Entry 9MM0 (electron microscopy, 2.19 A resolution); this record covers chains A and D of the 4 polymer chains in the assembly.

== Chain A ==
Molecule: Nitrogenase molybdenum-iron protein alpha chain
Organism: Azotobacter vinelandii
Notes: EC 1.18.6.1
UniProt: P07328 (NIFD_AZOVI); residues 1-492 here = UniProt positions 1-492
Amino-acid sequence (492 residues; each row starts with the number of its first residue):
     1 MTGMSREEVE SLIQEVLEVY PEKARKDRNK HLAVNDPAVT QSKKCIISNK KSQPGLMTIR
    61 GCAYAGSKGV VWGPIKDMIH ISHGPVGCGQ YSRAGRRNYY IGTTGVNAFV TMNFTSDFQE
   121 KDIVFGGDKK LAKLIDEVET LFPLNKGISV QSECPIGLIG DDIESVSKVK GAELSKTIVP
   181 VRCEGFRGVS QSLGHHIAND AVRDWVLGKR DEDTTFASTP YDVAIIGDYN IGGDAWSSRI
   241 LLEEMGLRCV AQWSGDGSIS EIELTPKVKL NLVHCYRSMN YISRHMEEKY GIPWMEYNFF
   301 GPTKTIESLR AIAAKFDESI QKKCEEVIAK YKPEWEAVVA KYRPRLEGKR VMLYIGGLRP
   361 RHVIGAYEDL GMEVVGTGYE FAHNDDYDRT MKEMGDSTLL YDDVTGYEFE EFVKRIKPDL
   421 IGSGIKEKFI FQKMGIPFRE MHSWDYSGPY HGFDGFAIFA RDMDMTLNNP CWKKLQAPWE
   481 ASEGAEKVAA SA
Not modelled in the structure: 1-3, 481-492
UniProt features mapped onto this chain:
  - binding site ([8Fe-7S] cluster): Cys62, Cys88, Cys154
  - binding site ([7Fe-Mo-9S-C-homocitryl] cluster): Cys275, His442
  - mutagenesis: His195 (H195Q: No nitrogenase activity)
Metal / ion sites: fe(8)-S(7) cluster Fe: Cys62, Cys88, Cys154 (shared with 4 residues of chain B); Fe ion: Cys275, His442 (together with 3-hydroxy-3-carboxy-adipic acid)
Ligand contacts:
  - fe(8)-S(7) cluster (CLF): Cys62, Tyr64, Pro85, Gly87, Cys88, Tyr91, Glu153, Cys154, Gly185
  - 3-hydroxy-3-carboxy-adipic acid (HCA): Ala65, Gly95, Arg96, Gln191, Gly424, Ile425, Lys426, Glu440, His442
  - ICS (iron-sulfur-molybdenum cluster with interstitial carbon): Val70, Arg96, His195, Tyr229, Ile231, Cys275, Arg277, Ser278, Ile355, Gly356, Gly357, Leu358, Arg359, Phe381, His442

== Chain D ==
Molecule: Nitrogenase molybdenum-iron protein beta chain
Organism: Azotobacter vinelandii
Notes: EC 1.18.6.1
UniProt: P07329 (NIFK_AZOVI); residues 1-523 here = UniProt positions 1-523
Amino-acid sequence (523 residues; each row starts with the number of its first residue):
     1 MSQQVDKIKA SYPLFLDQDY KDMLAKKRDG FEEKYPQDKI DEVFQWTTTK EYQELNFQRE
    61 ALTVNPAKAC QPLGAVLCAL GFEKTMPYVH GSQGCVAYFR SYFNRHFREP VSCVSDSMTE
   121 DAAVFGGQQN MKDGLQNCKA TYKPDMIAVS TTCMAEVIGD DLNAFINNSK KEGFIPDEFP
   181 VPFAHTPSFV GSHVTGWDNM FEGIARYFTL KSMDDKVVGS NKKINIVPGF ETYLGNFRVI
   241 KRMLSEMGVG YSLLSDPEEV LDTPADGQFR MYAGGTTQEE MKDAPNALNT VLLQPWHLEK
   301 TKKFVEGTWK HEVPKLNIPM GLDWTDEFLM KVSEISGQPI PASLTKERGR LVDMMTDSHT
   361 WLHGKRFALW GDPDFVMGLV KFLLELGCEP VHILCHNGNK RWKKAVDAIL AASPYGKNAT
   421 VYIGKDLWHL RSLVFTDKPD FMIGNSYGKF IQRDTLHKGK EFEVPLIRIG FPIFDRHHLH
   481 RSTTLGYEGA MQILTTLVNS ILERLDEETR GMQATDYNHD LVR
Not modelled in the structure: 1
UniProt features mapped onto this chain:
  - binding site ([8Fe-7S] cluster): Cys70, Cys95, Cys153, Ser188
Metal / ion sites: fe(8)-S(7) cluster Fe: Cys70, Cys95, Cys153, Ser188 (shared with 3 residues of chain C); Fe ion site 1: Arg108, Glu109 (shared with 2 residues of chain B); Fe ion site 2: Asp353, Asp357 (shared with 2 residues of chain B)
Ligand contacts: fe(8)-S(7) cluster (CLF): Cys70, Pro72, Ser92, Gly94, Cys95, Tyr98, Phe99, Thr152, Cys153, Ser188

== How chain A and chain D interact ==
Residue-residue contacts - 45 pairs, chain A then chain D:
  Arg93(A) - Leu521(D)
  Arg97(A) - Asp520(D)  salt bridge
  Tyr99(A) - Tyr517(D)
  Tyr99(A) - Asn518(D)  hydrogen bond
  Tyr99(A) - Asp520(D)  hydrogen bond
  Tyr100(A) - Tyr517(D)
  Ile101(A) - Gln513(D)
  Gly102(A) - Gln513(D)
  Thr103(A) - Met512(D)
  Thr103(A) - Gln513(D)  hydrogen bond
  Thr104(A) - Met512(D)
  Asn107(A) - Gln513(D)
  Phe429(A) - Asp357(D)
  Gln432(A) - Thr356(D)  hydrogen bond
  Gln432(A) - Asp357(D)  hydrogen bond
  Lys433(A) - Asp353(D)  salt bridge
  Arg439(A) - Thr360(D)
  Tyr446(A) - Trp361(D)
  Tyr446(A) - Val522(D)
  Tyr446(A) - Arg523(D)
  Met465(A) - Thr360(D)
  Met465(A) - His363(D)
  Thr466(A) - His359(D)  hydrogen bond
  Asn469(A) - His359(D)
  Pro470(A) - Glu385(D)
  Pro470(A) - Tyr415(D)
  Cys471(A) - Thr356(D)
  Trp472(A) - Thr356(D)
  Lys474(A) - Leu322(D)
  Lys474(A) - Asp323(D)  salt bridge
  Lys474(A) - Arg348(D)  hydrogen bond (backbone-side chain)
  Lys474(A) - Val352(D)
  Leu475(A) - Arg348(D)
  Leu475(A) - Val352(D)  hydrophobic
  Gln476(A) - Arg348(D)
  Ala477(A) - Arg348(D)
  Pro478(A) - Asp326(D)
  Pro478(A) - Met330(D)  hydrophobic
  Pro478(A) - Arg348(D)
  Trp479(A) - Asp326(D)
  Trp479(A) - Met330(D)  hydrophobic
  Trp479(A) - Ile340(D)  hydrophobic
  Trp479(A) - Thr345(D)  hydrogen bond
  Trp479(A) - Arg348(D)
  Trp479(A) - Tyr487(D)
Other interface residues (no listed pair), chain A (30 interface residues in all): Ala94, Trp236, Asn468, Glu480
Other interface residues (no listed pair), chain D (31 interface residues in all): Leu329, Met355, Leu384, Gly387, Asp516

== In short ==
30 residues of chain A and 31 residues of chain D are in contact; the contacts include 8 hydrogen bonds and 3
salt bridges. Polar pairs include Arg97(A)-Asp520(D), Lys433(A)-Asp353(D) and Lys474(A)-Asp323(D). Bound to
chain A: 3-hydroxy-3-carboxy-adipic acid, compound ICS and fe(8)-S(7) cluster.
Chain A is Nitrogenase molybdenum-iron protein alpha chain and chain D is Nitrogenase molybdenum-iron protein
beta chain, both from Azotobacter vinelandii; the structure, Azotobacter vinelandii Reduced MoFeP (C1
symmetry) obtained using the SPT Labtech chameleon of 60 mM sodium ..., was determined by electron microscopy
together with 9CQM, 9CQN, 9CQO, 9CQP, 9CQQ, 9CQR and 12 further entries from the same study.
